Entry 7JG1 (electron microscopy, 3.30 A resolution); this record covers chains B and D of the 5 polymer chains in the assembly.

== Chain B (and D) ==
Name: Igh protein
Source organism: Mus musculus
Notes: chain D of this document is another copy of the same molecule, construct and numbering; everything in this record applies to it too
UniProtKB: Q99M22 (Q99M22_MOUSE); residues 113-467 here correspond to UniProt positions 125-479 (UniProt number = residue number + 12)
Sequence (355 residues; row label = number of the first residue in the row):
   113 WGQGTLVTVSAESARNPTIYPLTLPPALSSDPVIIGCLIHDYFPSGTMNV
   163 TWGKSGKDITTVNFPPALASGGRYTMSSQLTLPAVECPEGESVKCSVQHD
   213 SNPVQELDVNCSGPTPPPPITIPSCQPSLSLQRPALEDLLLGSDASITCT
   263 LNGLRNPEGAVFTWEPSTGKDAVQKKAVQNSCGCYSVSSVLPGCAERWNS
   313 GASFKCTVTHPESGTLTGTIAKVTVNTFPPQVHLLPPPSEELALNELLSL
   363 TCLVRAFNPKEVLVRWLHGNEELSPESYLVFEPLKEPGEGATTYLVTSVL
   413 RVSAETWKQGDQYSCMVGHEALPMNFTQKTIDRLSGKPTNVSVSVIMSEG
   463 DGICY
Unresolved in the structure: 113-236, 461-467 (chain D: 113-236, 465-467)
Disulfides: C237-C296, C261-C318, C364-C427
Covalent attachments: N-acetylglucosamine (NAG) linked to N452

== How chain B and chain D interact ==
Pairs across the interface (9):
  L354(B) with E461(D)
  A355(B) with E461(D)
  K420(B) with E461(D), salt bridge
  V453(B) with M459(D), hydrophobic
  V455(B) with V457(D), hydrophobic
  V457(B) with V455(D), hydrophobic; V457(D), hydrophobic
  M459(B) with V453(D), hydrophobic; V455(D), hydrophobic
Also at the interface, not in a pair above, chain B (8 interface residues in all): N357
Also at the interface, not in a pair above, chain D (6 interface residues in all): D463

== Summary ==
8 residues of chain B face 6 of chain D across their interface; the contacts include 1 salt bridge. Its one
salt-bridged contact is K420(B)-E461(D). N-acetylglucosamine is covalently linked to N452(B).
Both chains are Igh protein (Mus musculus). Entry 7JG1 (Dimeric Immunoglobin A (dIgA)) was determined by
electron microscopy, deposited together with 7JG2.
